PDB entry 4BI0 | X-ray diffraction, 2.84 A resolution | chain A

[Chain A]
Molecule: Dual specificity protein kinase ttk
From: Homo sapiens
Notes: EC 2.7.12.1; fragment: kinase domain, residues 518-807
Reference sequence: P33981 (TTK_HUMAN); residues 519-808 here correspond to UniProt positions 518-807 (UniProt number = residue number - 1)
Amino-acid sequence (313 residues; numbered 496 to 808; the number before each row is that of its first residue):
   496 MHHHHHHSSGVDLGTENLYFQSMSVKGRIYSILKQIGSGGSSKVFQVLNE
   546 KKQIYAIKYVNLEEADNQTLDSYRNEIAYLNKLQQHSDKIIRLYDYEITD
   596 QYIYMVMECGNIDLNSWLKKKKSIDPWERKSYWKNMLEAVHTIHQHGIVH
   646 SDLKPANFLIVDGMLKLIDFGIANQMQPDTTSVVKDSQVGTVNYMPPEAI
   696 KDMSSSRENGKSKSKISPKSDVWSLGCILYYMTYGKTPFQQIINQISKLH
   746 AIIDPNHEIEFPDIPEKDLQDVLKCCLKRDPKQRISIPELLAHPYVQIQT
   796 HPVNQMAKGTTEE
Unresolved in the structure: 496-515, 671-682, 698-710, 795-808
Construct notes: expression tag (496-518)
Residues lining bound ligands:
  - polyethylene glycol fragment (7PE; 2-(2-(2-(2-(2-(2-ethoxyethoxy)ethoxy)ethoxy)ethoxy)ethoxy)ethanol), molecule 1: Ser-533, Ser-537, Val-539, Lys-553, Val-555, Tyr-568, Glu-571, Ile-572, Leu-575, Met-600, Met-602, Ile-663, Asp-664, Ala-668, Asn-669
  - polyethylene glycol fragment (7PE), molecule 2: Trp-622, Lys-625, Ser-626, Lys-629
  - Z0W (5H-pyrimido[5,4-b]indole): Ile-531, Val-539, Ala-551, Ile-586, Met-602, Glu-603, Cys-604, Gly-605, Asn-606, Ile-607, Asp-608, Leu-654, Ile-663
Reported in the primary citation:
  - binding site for Z0W: Met-602, Glu-603, Gly-605
  - binding site for polyethylene glycol fragment: Lys-553

[In short]
Bound to chain A: polyethylene glycol fragment and compound Z0W. The paper reports a binding site for Z0W at
Met-602, Glu-603 and Gly-605; a binding site for polyethylene glycol fragment at Lys-553.
Chain A is Dual specificity protein kinase ttk (Homo sapiens); the structure, Scaffold Focused Virtual
Screening: Prospective Application to the Discovery of TTK Inhibitor, was determined by X-ray diffraction
together with 4BHZ, 4BI1 and 4BI2 from the same study.
